Entry 6BQO (X-ray diffraction, 2.80 A resolution); this record covers chains A and C of the 3 polymer chains in the assembly.

[Chain A]
Molecule: Fluoride ion transporter CrcB
From: Bordetella pertussis (strain Tohama I / ATCC BAA-589 / NCTC 13251)
Reference sequence: Q7VYU0 (CRCB_BORPE); residues 1-128 here = UniProt positions 1-128
Chain sequence (128 residues; numbered 1 to 128; the number before each row is that of its first residue):
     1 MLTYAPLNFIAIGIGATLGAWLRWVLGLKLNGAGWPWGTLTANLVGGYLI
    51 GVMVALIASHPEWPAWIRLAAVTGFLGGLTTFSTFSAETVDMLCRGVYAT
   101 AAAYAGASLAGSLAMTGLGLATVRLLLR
Not modelled in the structure: 1-2
Sequence notes: engineered mutation Lys29 (Arg in Q7VYU0), Cys94 (Glu in Q7VYU0)
Metal / ion sites: Na+: Gly77, Thr80 (shared with 2 residues of chain B)
Curated features (UniProtKB/Swiss-Prot):
  - binding site (fluoride): Asn43, Tyr104, Ser108, Ser112
  - binding site (Na(+)): Gly77, Thr80

[Chain C]
Molecule: Monobody S8
From: Homo sapiens
Notes: antibody fragment or engineered binder
Chain sequence (95 residues; row label = number of the first residue in the row):
     3 SSVPTKLEVVAATPTSLLISWDAPAVTVDHYVITYGETGAYWSYQEFTVP
    53 GSKSTATISGLKPGVDYTITVYANPYSDAPIYYSYHSPISINYRT

[How chain A and chain C interact]
Residue-residue contacts (17):
  Leu28(A) with Asp80(C)
  Ala33(A) with Thr50(C)
  Ala87(A) with Tyr84(C), hydrophobic
  Glu88(A) with Tyr84(C)
  Asp91(A) with Ile83(C); Tyr84(C)
  Arg95(A) with Tyr46(C); Glu48(C), salt bridge; Tyr74(C); Ile83(C)
  Gly96(A) with Tyr43(C); Tyr46(C)
  Val97(A) with Tyr46(C)
  Tyr98(A) with Tyr43(C), hydrogen bond (backbone-backbone); Trp44(C)
  Ala99(A) with Trp44(C)
  Ala102(A) with Trp44(C), hydrophobic
Also at the interface, not in a pair above, chain A (13 interface residues in all): Gly34, Thr84
Also at the interface, not in a pair above, chain C (11 interface residues in all): Thr36, Gln47
From the paper, about this interface:
  - pairs named by the authors: Arg95(A)-Glu48(C) (salt bridge), Tyr98(A)-Tyr43(C) (backbone contact)

[Summary]
Chain A and chain C form an interface of 13 and 11 residues respectively; the contacts include 1 hydrogen bond
and 1 salt bridge. Polar contacts include Arg95(A)-Glu48(C) and Tyr98(A)-Tyr43(C). The authors report a salt
bridge between Arg95(A) and Glu48(C); a backbone contact between Tyr98(A) and Tyr43(C).
Here chain A is Fluoride ion transporter CrcB (Bordetella pertussis (strain Tohama I / ATCC BAA-589 / NCTC
13251)) and chain C is Monobody S8 (Homo sapiens). Entry 6BQO (Structure of a dual topology fluoride channel
with monobody S8) was determined by X-ray diffraction.
